PDB entry 9FM3 | X-ray diffraction, 2.59 A resolution | chains A and C of the 3 polymer chains in the assembly

# Chain A
Molecule: DNA polymerase I, thermostable
From: Thermus aquaticus
Notes: EC 2.7.7.7
UniProt: P19821 (DPO1_THEAQ); numbering as in UniProt (aligned over 293-832)
Chain sequence (540 residues; row label = number of the first residue in the row):
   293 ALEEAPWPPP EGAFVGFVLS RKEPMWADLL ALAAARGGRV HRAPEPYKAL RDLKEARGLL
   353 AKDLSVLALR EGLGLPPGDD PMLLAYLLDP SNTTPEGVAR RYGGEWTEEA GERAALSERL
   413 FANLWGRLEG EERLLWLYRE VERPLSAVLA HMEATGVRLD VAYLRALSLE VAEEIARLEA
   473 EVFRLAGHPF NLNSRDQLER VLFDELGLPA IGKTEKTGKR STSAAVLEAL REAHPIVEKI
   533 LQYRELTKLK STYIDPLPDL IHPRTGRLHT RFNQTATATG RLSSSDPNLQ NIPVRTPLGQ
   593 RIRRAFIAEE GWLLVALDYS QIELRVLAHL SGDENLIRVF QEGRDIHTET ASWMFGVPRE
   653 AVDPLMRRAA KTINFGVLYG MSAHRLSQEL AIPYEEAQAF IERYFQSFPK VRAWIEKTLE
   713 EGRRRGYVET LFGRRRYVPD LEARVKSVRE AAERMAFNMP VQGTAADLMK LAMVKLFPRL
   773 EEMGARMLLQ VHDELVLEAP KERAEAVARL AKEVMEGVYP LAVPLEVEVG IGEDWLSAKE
Bound ions: Mg2+: Asp-610, Tyr-611, Asp-785 (together with A1IDZ)
Residues lining bound ligands:
  - A1IDZ: Arg-573, Asp-610, Tyr-611, Ser-612, Gln-613, Ile-614, Glu-615, His-639, Arg-659, Arg-660, Lys-663, Thr-664, Phe-667, Tyr-671, Asp-785
  - 2',3'-dideoxycytidine-5'-monophosphate (DOC): Arg-573, Val-586, Arg-595, Arg-660, Val-783, His-784, Asp-785

# Chain C
Molecule: DNA template
Sequence (16 nucleotides; each row starts with the number of its first residue):
   201 AACAGTGGCC GTGGTC
Residues lining bound ligands: 2',3'-dideoxycytidine-5'-monophosphate (DOC): DA204, DG205, DT206

# Chain A / chain C interface
Contacting residue pairs (55):
  Asn-483(A) with DT212(C), hydrogen bond to the phosphate
  Asn-485(A) with DG211(C), phosphate contact; DT212(C), sugar contact
  Ser-486(A) with DT212(C), hydrogen bond to the phosphate; DG213(C), hydrogen bond to the phosphate
  Asp-488(A) with DG213(C), sugar contact
  Gln-489(A) with DG213(C), hydrogen bond to the phosphate
  Ile-503(A) with DA201(C), base contact
  Gly-504(A) with DA201(C), sugar contact
  Lys-505(A) with DA201(C), phosphate contact
  Ser-513(A) with DA201(C), hydrogen bond to the phosphate
  Ser-515(A) with DA201(C), hydrogen bond to the phosphate
  Val-518(A) with DA201(C), sugar contact
  Lys-540(A) with DC209(C), base contact
  Ser-543(A) with DC210(C), sugar contact
  Thr-544(A) with DC210(C), hydrogen bond to the sugar
  Ala-568(A) with DG207(C), phosphate contact; DG208(C), phosphate contact
  Thr-569(A) with DG207(C), phosphate contact
  Ala-570(A) with DT206(C), phosphate contact; DG207(C), hydrogen bond to the phosphate
  Thr-571(A) with DT206(C), sugar contact
  Arg-573(A) with DG205(C), base contact; DT206(C), base contact
  Ser-575(A) with DG207(C), phosphate contact; DG208(C), hydrogen bond to the phosphate
  Ser-576(A) with DG208(C), sugar contact
  Ser-577(A) with DG208(C), phosphate contact; DC209(C), phosphate contact
  Asp-578(A) with DC209(C), hydrogen bond to the phosphate
  Asn-580(A) with DG208(C), hydrogen bond to the sugar
  Asn-583(A) with DG207(C), base contact
  Phe-667(A) with DA204(C), base contact
  Gly-668(A) with DA204(C), base contact
  Tyr-671(A) with DA204(C), sugar contact
  Gly-672(A) with DC203(C), sugar contact; DA204(C), sugar contact
  Met-673(A) with DA204(C), hydrogen bond to the sugar
  Ser-674(A) with DC203(C), sugar contact; DA204(C), hydrogen bond to the phosphate
  His-676(A) with DA202(C), base contact
  Arg-677(A) with DA202(C), base contact; DA204(C), salt bridge to the phosphate
  Gln-680(A) with DA201(C), base contact; DA202(C), base contact
  Glu-681(A) with DA202(C), base contact
  Arg-728(A) with DT206(C), salt bridge to the phosphate
  Arg-746(A) with DC203(C), hydrogen bond to the sugar; DA204(C), hydrogen bond to the phosphate; DG205(C), salt bridge to the phosphate
  Met-747(A) with DG205(C), phosphate contact; DT206(C), phosphate contact
  Asn-750(A) with DG205(C), sugar contact
  Gln-754(A) with DG205(C), base contact; DT206(C), hydrogen bond to the sugar
Interface residues without a listed pair, chain A (44 interface residues in all): Glu-507, Ala-517, Thr-664, Glu-742

# Summary
The interface between chain A and chain C involves 44 residues on one side and 13 on the other, with 16
hydrogen bonds and 3 salt bridges. Among the polar pairs are Thr-544(A)/DC210(C), Asn-580(A)/DG208(C) and
Met-673(A)/DA204(C). 2',3'-dideoxycytidine-5'-monophosphate is bound between chain A and chain C.
Chain A is DNA polymerase I, thermostable (Thermus aquaticus) and chain C is DNA template; the structure,
KlenTaq DNA polymerase in a ternary complex with primer/template and a selenophene-modified dUTP (SedUTP), was
determined by X-ray diffraction together with 9FMF from the same study.
